5L6L - chains D and M of the 10 polymer chains in the assembly; structure by X-ray diffraction, 2.70 A resolution.

[Chain D]
Protein: VapB family protein
Source organism: Caulobacter crescentus
UniProt: Q9AC34 (Q9AC34_CAUCR); numbering as in UniProt (aligned over 2-79)
Chain sequence (85 residues; each row starts with the number of its first residue; numbers below 1 keep their minus sign (Mse-5 is residue -5)):
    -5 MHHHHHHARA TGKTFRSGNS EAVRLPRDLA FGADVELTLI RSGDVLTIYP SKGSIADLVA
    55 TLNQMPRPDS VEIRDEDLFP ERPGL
Unresolved in the structure: -5
Construct notes: initiating methionine (-5); expression tag (-4 to 1)
Modified residues: Mse-5 (selenomethionine); Mse59 (selenomethionine; parent Met)
What the authors report for this chain:
  - binding site for the 27-nt DNA strand (chain M): Ser11, Asn13, Arg21

[Chain M]
Molecule: 27-nt DNA strand
Sequence (27 nucleotides; row label = number of the first residue in the row):
     1 CTCCGTCAAT ATGCGTATAT ACGTTCC

[Interface between chain D and chain M]
Residue-residue contacts (8):
  Ser11(D) with DT16(M), base contact
  Gly12(D) with DT16(M), base contact; DA17(M), base contact
  Asn13(D) with DC14(M), base contact; DG15(M), hydrogen bond to the base; DT16(M), hydrogen bond to the base
  Ser14(D) with DG15(M), hydrogen bond to the phosphate; DT16(M), base contact
Other interface residues (no listed pair), chain M (5 interface residues in all): DT18

[In short]
The interface between chain D and chain M involves 4 residues on one side and 5 on the other; the contacts
include 3 hydrogen bonds. Among the polar pairs are Asn13(D)-DG15(M), Asn13(D)-DT16(M) and Ser14(D)-DG15(M).
From the paper: a binding site for the 27-nt DNA strand (chain M) at Ser11(D), Asn13(D) and Arg21(D).
Chain D is VapB family protein (Caulobacter crescentus) and chain M is a 27-nt DNA strand; the structure,
Structure of Caulobacter crescentus VapBC1 bound to operator DNA, was determined by X-ray diffraction,
deposited together with 5K8J and 5L6M.
